Entry 6XJH (electron microscopy, 3.60 A resolution); this record covers chains A and B of the 4 polymer chains in the assembly.

# Chain A (and B)
Molecule: Phenol-soluble modulin export ABC transporter permease subunit PmtD
Organism: Staphylococcus aureus
Notes: chain B of this document is another copy of the same molecule, construct and numbering; everything in this record applies to it too
UniProtKB: A0A641A693 (A0A641A693_STAAU); residue numbers follow UniProt; this construct covers 2-246
Sequence (266 residues; each row starts with the number of its first residue; numbers below 1 keep their minus sign (Met-19 is residue -19)):
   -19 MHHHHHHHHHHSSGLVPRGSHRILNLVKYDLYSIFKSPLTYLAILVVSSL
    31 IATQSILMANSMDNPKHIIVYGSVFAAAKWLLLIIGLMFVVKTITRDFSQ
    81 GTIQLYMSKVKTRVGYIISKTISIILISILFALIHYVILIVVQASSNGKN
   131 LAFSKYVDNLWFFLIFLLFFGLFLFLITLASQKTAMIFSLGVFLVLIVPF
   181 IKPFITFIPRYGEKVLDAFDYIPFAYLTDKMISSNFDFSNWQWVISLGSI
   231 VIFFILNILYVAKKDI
Not modelled in the structure: -19 to -5
Sequence notes: initiating methionine (-19); expression tag (-18 to 1)

# Interface between chain A and chain B
Contacting residue pairs (32):
  Leu37(A) with Arg190(B), hydrogen bond (backbone-side chain)
  Met38(A) with Ile188(B); Pro189(B), hydrophobic
  Met42(A) with Ile188(B); Pro189(B); Arg190(B), hydrogen bond (side chain-backbone)
  Trp60(A) with Phe180(B), hydrophobic
  Ala165(A) with Phe168(B), hydrophobic
  Met166(A) with Phe168(B), hydrophobic
  Phe168(A) with Ala165(B), hydrophobic; Met166(B), hydrophobic
  Ser169(A) with Val172(B)
  Val172(A) with Ser169(B); Val172(B), hydrophobic; Phe173(B), hydrophobic
  Phe173(A) with Val172(B), hydrophobic; Leu176(B), hydrophobic
  Leu176(A) with Phe173(B), hydrophobic; Leu176(B), hydrophobic; Ile177(B), hydrophobic
  Ile177(A) with Leu176(B), hydrophobic
  Pro179(A) with Phe180(B), hydrophobic
  Phe180(A) with Trp60(B), hydrophobic; Pro179(B), hydrophobic
  Phe184(A) with Ile212(B), hydrophobic
  Ile188(A) with Met38(B); Met42(B)
  Pro189(A) with Met38(B), hydrophobic; Met42(B)
  Arg190(A) with Leu37(B), hydrogen bond (side chain-backbone); Met42(B), hydrogen bond (backbone-side chain)
  Ile212(A) with Phe184(B), hydrophobic
Also at the interface, not in a pair above, chain A (24 interface residues in all): Gln34, Ser41, Ile185, Phe187, Tyr191
Also at the interface, not in a pair above, chain B (24 interface residues in all): Gln34, Ser41, Ile185, Phe187, Tyr191

# Summary
The chain A/chain B interface involves 24 residues from each chain, with 4 hydrogen bonds. Polar contacts
include Leu37(A)-Arg190(B) and Met42(A)-Arg190(B).
Both chains are Phenol-soluble modulin export ABC transporter permease subunit PmtD (Staphylococcus aureus).
Entry 6XJH (PmtCD ABC exporter without the basket domain at C2 symmetry) was determined by electron microscopy
together with 6U2D, 6XFU and 6XJI from the same study.
